PDB entry 4JRX | X-ray diffraction, 2.30 A resolution | chains C and E of the 5 polymer chains in the assembly

# Chain C
Molecule: Trans-activator protein BZLF1
UniProt: Q3KSS8 (BZLF1_EBVG); residues 1-13 here correspond to UniProt positions 52-64 (UniProt number = residue number + 51)
Amino-acid sequence (13 residues; numbered 1 to 13; the number before each row is that of its first residue):
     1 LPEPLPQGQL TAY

# Chain E
Molecule: CA5 TCR beta chain
Source organism: Homo sapiens
Amino-acid sequence (238 residues; each row starts with the number of its first residue; note: 13 numbers in that range are skipped by the numbering (no residue carries them; nothing is unmodelled there)):
     3 GVTQTPKFQV LKTGQSMTLQ CAQDMNH
    37 NSMYWYRQDP GMGLRLIYYS AS
    63 EGTTDKGEVP
    74 NGYNVSRL
    83 NKREFSLRLE SAAPSQTSVY FCASPGETEA FFGQGTRLTV TEDLKNVFPP EVAVFEPSEA
   143 EISHTQKATL VCLATGFYPD HVELSWWVNG KEVHSGVCTD PQPLKEQPAL NDSRYALSSR
   203 LRVSATFWQN PRNHFRCQVQ FYGLSENDEW TQDRAKPVTQ IVSAEAWGRA D
Disulfides: Cys23-Cys104, Cys154-Cys219

# Interface between chain C and chain E
Contacting residue pairs - 12 pairs, chain C then chain E:
  Pro6(C) with Asn37(E), hydrogen bond (backbone-side chain)
  Gln7(C) with His29(E); Asn37(E), hydrogen bond (backbone-backbone); Ser38(E), hydrogen bond (backbone-backbone); Tyr40(E), hydrogen bond; Pro107(E)
  Gly8(C) with His29(E); Asn37(E), hydrogen bond (backbone-side chain); Pro107(E), hydrogen bond (backbone-backbone)
  Gln9(C) with Met27(E); Asn28(E); His29(E)
Also at the interface, not in a pair above, chain C (6 interface residues in all): Leu5, Leu10
Also at the interface, not in a pair above, chain E (8 interface residues in all): Gly108
From the paper, about this interface:
  - interface residues, chain C: Pro6(C)

# In short
6 residues of chain C face 8 of chain E across their interface, with 6 hydrogen bonds. Polar pairs include
Pro6(C)-Asn37(E), Gln7(C)-Tyr40(E) and Gly8(C)-Asn37(E). The paper reports the interface residue Pro6(C).
Here chain C is Trans-activator protein BZLF1 and chain E is CA5 TCR beta chain (Homo sapiens). Entry 4JRX
(Crystal Structure of CA5 TCR-HLA B*3505-LPEP complex) was determined by X-ray diffraction together with 4JRY
from the same study.
